7PAH - chains a and 3 of the 54 polymer chains in the assembly; structure by electron microscopy, 9.50 A resolution (very low resolution: no residue pairs are listed; an interface is given only as per-side residue counts).

[Chain a]
Protein: 50S ribosomal protein L2
Source organism: Mycoplasma pneumoniae M129
Reference sequence: P75577 (RL2_MYCPN); numbering as in UniProt (aligned over 1-287)
Sequence (287 residues; each row starts with the number of its first residue):
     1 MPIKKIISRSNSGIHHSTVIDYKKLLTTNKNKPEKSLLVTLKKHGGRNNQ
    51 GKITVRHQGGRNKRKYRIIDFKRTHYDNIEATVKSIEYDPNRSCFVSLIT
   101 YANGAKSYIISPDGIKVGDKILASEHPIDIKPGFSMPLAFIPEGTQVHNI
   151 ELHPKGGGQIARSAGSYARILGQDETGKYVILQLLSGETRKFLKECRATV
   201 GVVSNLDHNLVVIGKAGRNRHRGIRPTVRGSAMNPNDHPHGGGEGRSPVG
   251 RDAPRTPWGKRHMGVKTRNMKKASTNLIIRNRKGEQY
Disordered / not traced: 1, 287

[Chain 3]
Molecule: 23S ribosomal RNA
Source organism: Mycoplasma pneumoniae M129
Sequence (2907 nucleotides; row label = number of the first residue in the row):
     1 UACAAUAAGUUACUAAGGGCUUAUGGUGGAUGCCUUGGCACUAAUAGGCG
    51 AUGAAGGACGUGUUAACCUGCGAUAAGCUUCGGGUAGGUGGUAAGAACCU
   101 CAGAUCCGGAGAUUUCCGAAUGGAGCAAUCCGGUAGUUGGAAACAGCUAU
   151 CAUUAAUUGAUGAAUAAAUAGUCAAUUAAAGCAAUACGUGGUGAAGUGAA
   201 ACAUCUCAGUAGCCACAGGAAAAGAAAACGAAUGUGAUUCCGUGUGUAGU
   251 GGCGAGCGAAAGCGGAACAGGCCAAACUUAUCAUUAGAUAGGGGUUGUAG
   301 GGCUUGCAAUGUGGACUUGAAAACGAUAGAAGAAGCUGUUGGAAAGCAGC
   351 GCGCAAAAGGGUGAUAGCCCCGUAUUUGAAAUUGUUUUCAUACCUAGCGA
   401 GAUCCCUGAGUAGCUCGGAAAACGUUAUUUUGAGUGAAUCUGCCCAGACC
   451 AUUGGGUAAGCCUAAAUACUAAUUAGUGACCGAUAGCGAAACAGUACCGU
   501 GAGGGAAAGGUGAAAAGAACCCAGAGAUGGGAGUGAAAUAGAUUCUGAAA
   551 CCAUAUGCCUACAACGUGUCAGAGCACAUUAAUGUGUGAUGGCGUGCGUU
   601 UUGAAGUAUGAGCCGGCGAGUUAUGAUAGCAAGCGUUAGUUAACCAGGAG
   651 AUGGGGAGCUGUAGCGAAAGCGAGUUUUAAAAGAGCGUUUGUUUGUUAUU
   701 AUAGACCCGAAACGGGUUGAGCUAGUCAUGAGCAGGUUGAAGGUUGAGUA
   751 ACAUCAACUGGAGGACCGAACCGACUCUCGUUGAAACGAUAGCGGAUGAC
   801 UUGUGAUUAGGGGUGAAAUUCCAAUCGAAAUCCGUGAUAGCUGGUUCUCG
   851 UCGAAAUAGCUUUAAGGCUAGCGUGAGAUCACAAAUAAGUGGAGGUAAAG
   901 CUACUGAAUGUAUGAUGGCGCCACCUAGGCGUACUGAAUACAAUUAAACU
   951 CUGAAUGCCAUUUAUUUUAUUCUCGCAGUCAGACAGUGGGGGAUAAGCUU
  1001 CAUUGUCAAGAGGGGAAGAGCCCAGAUCAUUAAAUAAGGUCCCCAAAAUA
  1051 UACUAAGUGGAAAAGGAUGUGAAAGUGCUAAAACAGCAAGGAUGUUGGCU
  1101 UAGAAGCAGCCAUCGUUUAAAGAGUGCGUAACAGCUCACUUGUCGAGUGU
  1151 UUUUGCGCCGAAGAUGUAACGGGGCUAAGUAUAUUACCGAAUUUAUGGAU
  1201 AAGAUUUAUAUCUUGUGGUAGACGAGCGUUGUAUUGGAGUUGAAGUCAAA
  1251 GCGUGAGCAUUGGUGGAUCCAAUACAAGUGAGAAUGCCGGCAUGAGUAAC
  1301 GCUUGGGAGUGAGAAUCUCCCAAACCGAUUGACUAAGGUUUCCUGGACCA
  1351 GGGUCGUCCUUCCAGGGUUAGUCUGGACCUAAGCUGAGGCUGAAAAGCGU
  1401 AGGCGAUGGACAACAGGUUAAUAUUCCUGUACUUACAGUUAGACUGAUGG
  1451 AGUGACAAAGAAGGUUUUCCACCCCCAUAAUUGGAUUUGGGGAUAAAUCA
  1501 UAAGGUGGUACAAUAGGCAAAUCCGUUGUGCAUAACAUUGAGUGAUGAUG
  1551 UCGAGUGAAUGAGUGAUCAAGUAGCGAAGGUGGUAUUAAUCAUGCUUUCA
  1601 AGAAAAGCUUCUAGGGUUAAUCUAGCUGUAACCAGUACCGAGAACGAACA
  1651 CACGUAGUCAAGGAGAGGAUCCUAAGGUUAGCGAGUGAACUAUAGCCAAG
  1701 GAACUCUGCAAAUUAACCCCGUAAGUUAGCGAGAAGGGGUGCUUAUGUAA
  1751 AAGUAAGCCGCAGUGAAGAACGAGGGGGGACUGUUUAACUAAAACACAAC
  1801 UCUAUGCCAAACCGUAAGGUGAUGUAUAUGGGGUGACACCUGCCCAGUGC
  1851 UGGAAGGUUAAAGAAGGAGGUUAGCGCAAGCGAAGCUUUUAACUGAAGCC
  1901 CCAGUGAACGGCGGCCGUAACUAUAACGGUCCUAAGGUAGCGAAAUUCCU
  1951 AGUCGGGUAAAUUCCGUCCCGCUUGAAUGGUGUAACCAUCUCUUGACUGU
  2001 CUCGGCUAUAGACUCGGUGAAAUCCAGGUACGGGUGAAGACACCCGUUAG
  2051 GCGCAACGGGACGGAAAGACCCCGUGAAGCUUUACUGUAGCUUAAUAUUG
  2101 AUCAGGACAUUAUCAUGUAGAGAAUAGGUAGGAGCAAUCGAUGCAAGUUC
  2151 GCUAGGACUUGUUGAUGCGAAAGGUGGAAUACUACCCUUGGUUGUGUGCU
  2201 GUUCUAAUUGGUAACUGUUAUCCAGUUUCAAGACAGUGUUAGGUGGGCAG
  2251 UUUGACUGGGGCGGUCGCCUCCUAAAAGGUAACGGAGGCGUACAAAGGUA
  2301 CCUUCAGUACGGUUGGAAAUCGUAUGUAGAGUGUAAUGGUGUAAGGGUGC
  2351 UUGACUGUGAGACAUACAGGUCGAACAGGUGAGAAAUCAGGUCAUAGUGA
  2401 UCCGGUGGUCCAGUAUGGAAUGGCCAUCGCUCAACGGAUAAAAGCUACUC
  2451 CGGGGAUAACAGGCUGAUACUGCCCAAGAGUUCAUAUCGACGGCAGUGUU
  2501 UGGCACCUCGAUGUCGACUCAUCUCAUCCUCGAGCUGAAGCAGGUUCGAA
  2551 GGGUUCGGCUGUUCGCCGAUUAAAGAGAUACGUGAGUUGGGUUCAAACCG
  2601 UCGUGAGACAGGUUGGUCCCUAUCUAUUGUGCCCGUAGGAAGAUUGAAGA
  2651 GUGUUGCUUCUAGUACGAGAGGACCGAAGCGAGGACACCUCUUAUGCUCC
  2701 AGUUGUAGCGCCAGCUGCACCGCUGGGUAGUAACGUGUCUAUUAGAUAAA
  2751 CGCUGAAAGCAUCUAAGUGUGAAACUAUCUCAAAGAUUAAUCUUCCCAUU
  2801 UCGCAAGAAAGUAAGAGCCGUCAAAGACGAUGACGUUGAUAGGUUACAGG
  2851 UGUAAGCAUAGUGAUAUGUUGAGCUGAGUAAUACUAAUUGCUCGAGGACU
  2901 UAUUGGA
Disordered / not traced: 1-7, 923-927, 1560-1569, 2901-2907

[Chain a / chain 3 interface]
At this resolution (10 A) residue pairs are not listed: 146 residues of chain a and 120 of chain 3 lie at the interface.

[Overview]
The interface between chain a and chain 3 involves 146 residues on one side and 120 on the other.
Here chain a is 50S ribosomal protein L2 and chain 3 is 23S ribosomal RNA, both from Mycoplasma pneumoniae
M129. Entry 7PAH (70S ribosome with P- and E-site tRNAs in Mycoplasma pneumoniae cells) was determined by
electron microscopy together with 7OOC, 7OOD, 7P6Z, 7PAI, 7PAJ, 7PAK and 23 further entries from the same
study.
